PDB entry 8J7A | electron microscopy, 3.06 A resolution | chains B and F of the 16 polymer chains in the assembly

[Chain B]
Name: Photosystem I P700 chlorophyll a apoprotein A2
Source organism: Arabidopsis thaliana
Notes: EC 1.97.1.12
UniProt: P56767 (PSAB_ARATH); residue numbers follow UniProt; this construct covers 1-734
Chain sequence (734 residues; numbered 1 to 734; the number before each row is that of its first residue):
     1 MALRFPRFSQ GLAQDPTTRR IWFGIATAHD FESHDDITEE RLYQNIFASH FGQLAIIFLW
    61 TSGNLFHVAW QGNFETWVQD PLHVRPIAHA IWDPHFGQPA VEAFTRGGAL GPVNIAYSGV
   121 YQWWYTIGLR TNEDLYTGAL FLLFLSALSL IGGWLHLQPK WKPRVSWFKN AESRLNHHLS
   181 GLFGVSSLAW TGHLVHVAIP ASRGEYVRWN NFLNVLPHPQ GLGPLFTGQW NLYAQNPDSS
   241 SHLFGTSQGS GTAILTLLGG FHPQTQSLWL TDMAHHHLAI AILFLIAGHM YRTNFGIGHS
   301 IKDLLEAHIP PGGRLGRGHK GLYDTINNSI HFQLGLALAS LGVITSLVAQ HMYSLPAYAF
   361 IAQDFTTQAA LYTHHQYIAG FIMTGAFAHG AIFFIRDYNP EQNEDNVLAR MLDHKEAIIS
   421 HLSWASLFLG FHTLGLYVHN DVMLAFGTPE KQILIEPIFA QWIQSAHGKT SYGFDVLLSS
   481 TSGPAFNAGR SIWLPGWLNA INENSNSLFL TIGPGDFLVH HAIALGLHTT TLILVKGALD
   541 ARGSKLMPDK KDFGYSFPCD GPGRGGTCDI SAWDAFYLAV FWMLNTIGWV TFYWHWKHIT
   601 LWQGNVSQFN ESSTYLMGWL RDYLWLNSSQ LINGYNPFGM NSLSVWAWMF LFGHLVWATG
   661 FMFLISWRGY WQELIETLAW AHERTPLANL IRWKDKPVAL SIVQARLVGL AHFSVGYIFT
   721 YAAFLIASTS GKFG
Unresolved in the structure: 1-2
Ion coordination: chlorophyll a Mg near D93 (its only coordinating residue here)
Residues lining bound ligands:
  - beta-carotene (BCR), molecule 1: I21, I25, I691
  - beta-carotene (BCR), molecule 2: L54, I57, F58, W60, G181, L182, V185, S186
  - beta-carotene (BCR), molecule 3: L65, W123, W124, I127, L129, G138, F141, L142, L145, W209, F212
  - beta-carotene (BCR), molecule 4: L188, L222, L225, L285, I286, H289
  - beta-carotene (BCR), molecule 5: F332, G335, L336, A339, V343, M383, A386, F387, G390, F393, F394, A538
  - beta-carotene (BCR), molecule 6: M411, V535, L539
  - beta-carotene (BCR), molecule 7: F428, L429, H432, T433, L436, I455, F517, H521
  - beta-carotene (BCR), molecule 8: F431, L434, G435, V438
  - beta-carotene (BCR), molecule 9: W648, M649, F652, L674, I675, L678, F719
  - beta-carotene (BCR), molecule 10: T685, P686, L687, A688
  - chlorophyll a isomer (CL0): L620, L624, W625, W657
  - chlorophyll a (CLA), molecule 1: F8, G24, I25, A28, H29, F31, H34, S49, G52, Q53, I56
  - chlorophyll a (CLA), molecule 2: T18, I21, W22, I675, H682, I691, R692, W693, K694, D695, P697, V698
  - chlorophyll a (CLA), molecule 3: W22, F652, L655, V656, T659, M662, F663, L700, V708, A711, H712
  - chlorophyll a (CLA), molecule 4: A26, T27, H29, D30, H331, L334, L338, F381, I382, T384, G385, H389, I392, R396, Y555, W573, F576
  - chlorophyll a (CLA), molecule 5: H29, F31, Y43, I46, S49, H50, Q53, L54, I57, F168, R174, H178, I330, H331, Q333, L334, A337, L338, L341
  - chlorophyll a (CLA), molecule 6: H29, Q53, I56, I57, W60, L341, I378, F381, I382
  - chlorophyll a (CLA), molecule 7: F47, H50, F51, L54, W123, W167, F168, N170, S173, R174, H177, H178, G181, L182, F183, I344, Y358
  - chlorophyll a (CLA), molecule 8: F47, F51, L148, G152, L155, H156, W161, W167
  - chlorophyll a (CLA), molecule 9: F51, F58, I127, G128, L129, D134, T137, G138, F141, L145, L148, S149, S186, A189, W190, G192, H193, H196, V197, V207, R208, W209, F212
  - chlorophyll a (CLA), molecule 10: I57, W60, T61, S118, G119, W123, V185, S186, A189, L341, I344, T345, V348, M352, Y358, L371, H374, H375, I378, I382
  - chlorophyll a (CLA), molecule 11: L59, W60, G63, F66, H67, W70, Q71, H89, A90, W92, L143
  - chlorophyll a (CLA), molecule 12: W60, N64, V68, A88, H89, N114, I115, A116, Y117, S118, V120, V645, W646, M649, F719
  - chlorophyll a (CLA), molecule 13: W60, N64, Y117, S118, A370, T373, H374, Y377, I378, M649, I718, F719, Y721, A722, L725, I726
  - chlorophyll a (CLA), molecule 14: H89, A90, I91, W92, D93, H95, F96, F104, N114, S644, V645, W648
  - chlorophyll a (CLA), molecule 15: W123, T126, I127, F183, S186, S187, W190, M273, H276, H277, I280, I344, L347, V348, M352, A357, Y358
  - chlorophyll a (CLA), molecule 16: W167, N170, S173, H177, T293, N294, F295
  - chlorophyll a (CLA), molecule 17: A171, R174, L175, H178, L179, F183, I301, L305, Y323, I326, N327, L336, A337, S340, L341, I344
  - chlorophyll a (CLA), molecule 18: L175, L179, F183, F284, A287, M290, Y291, I301, L304
  - chlorophyll a (CLA), molecule 19: N176, H177, S180, G181, V185, L285, H289, Y291, T293, F295, I297
  - chlorophyll a (CLA), molecule 20: L188, A189, T191, G192, V195, H196, F212, L213, V215, L216, P217, H218, G221, L222, Y233, L255, L278
  - chlorophyll a (CLA), molecule 21: L225, W230, N231, Y233, A234, L255, T256, L257, H275, L278, A279, I282, I492
  - chlorophyll a (CLA), molecule 22: T256, L257, G259, G260, L268, D272, H275, H276, A279, I280, L283, H351, L355, W493, W497
  - chlorophyll a (CLA), molecule 23: I286, A287, H289, M290, I297, G298, H299
  - chlorophyll a (CLA), molecule 24: I286, M290, H299, D303, L304, A307, H308
  - chlorophyll a (CLA), molecule 25: L304, L305, H308, L315, H319, L322, I326, F332, V407, L408, M411
  - chlorophyll a (CLA), molecule 26: A307, H308, I309, P310, P311, R314, L315
  - chlorophyll a (CLA), molecule 27: R314, L315, V407, R410, M411, H414, A417, I418, H421
  - chlorophyll a (CLA), molecule 28: S340, V343, L347, Q350, H351, Y353, S354, L355, L508, F509
  - chlorophyll a (CLA), molecule 29: V343, S346, L347, Q350, Q376, G380, M383, F387, L527, T530, T531, L534, M583, I587
  - chlorophyll a (CLA), molecule 30: Q350, Y353, Y372, Q376, F459, A460, I463, Q464, F509, L510, I512, H520, I523, L527, V590, Y593, W594, H598
  - chlorophyll a (CLA), molecule 31: A417, H421, W424
  - chlorophyll a (CLA), molecule 32: I418, L422, W424, A524, L527, H528, T531
  - chlorophyll a (CLA), molecule 33: S420, S423, W424, L427, F431
  - chlorophyll a (CLA), molecule 34: S423, S426, L427, G430, F431, L434, L525, L532, I533, L578, F581, W582
  - chlorophyll a (CLA), molecule 35: W424, L427, F428, F431, H432
  - chlorophyll a (CLA), molecule 36: F428, L429, E456, P457, I458, F459, A460, D516, F517, H520, H521, A524, H528
  - chlorophyll a (CLA), molecule 37: H432, G435, L436, V438, H439, V442, M443, K451, I453
  - chlorophyll a (CLA), molecule 38: T433, L434, Y437, V519, A522, L525, N585, W589, F592, L616, W619, L624, S628, I632, F650, H654, W657, Y717, T720, Y721, F724
  - chlorophyll a (CLA), molecule 39: L434, V438, D441, L525, F581, W582, N585, W589, L616, L620, W657, F713
  - chlorophyll a (CLA), molecule 40: I458, F459, W462
  - chlorophyll a (CLA), molecule 41: W462, I463, A466, H467, L477, L478, W493, W497
  - chlorophyll a (CLA), molecule 42: L477, P484, A488, G489, I492, W493
  - chlorophyll a (CLA), molecule 43: W648, L651, F652, H654, L655, W657, A658
  - chlorophyll a (CLA), molecule 44: L655, A658, T659, F661, M662, I665, S666, Y670, W671, L674
  - chlorophyll a (CLA), molecule 45: L678, A681, H682, T685, A688, I691
  - chlorophyll a (CLA), molecule 46: W680, A681, R684, T685, P686
  - chlorophyll a (CLA), molecule 47: P686, L687, I691
  - phylloquinone (PQN): W22, M662, F663, S666, W667, R668, W671, A699, L700, S701, A705
  - 4Fe-4S cluster (SF4): C559, G561, T567, C568, W667, I702, R706
Curated features (UniProtKB/Swiss-Prot):
  - binding site ([4Fe-4S] cluster): C559, C568
  - binding site (chlorophyll a): H654, M662, Y670
  - binding site (phylloquinone): W671

[Chain F]
Name: Photosystem I reaction center subunit III, chloroplastic
Source organism: Arabidopsis thaliana
UniProt: Q9SHE8 (PSAF_ARATH); residue numbers follow UniProt; this construct covers 1-221
Chain sequence (221 residues; numbered 1 to 221; the number before each row is that of its first residue):
     1 MSLTIPANLV LNPRSNKSLT QSVPKSSARF VCSDDKSSSS TPQSMKAFSA AVALSSILLS
    61 APMPAVADIS GLTPCKDSKQ FAKREKQQIK KLESSLKLYA PESAPALALN AQIEKTKRRF
   121 DNYGKYGLLC GSDGLPHLIV NGDQRHWGEF ITPGILFLYI AGWIGWVGRS YLIAISGEKK
   181 PAMKEIIIDV PLASRIIFRG FIWPVAAYRE FLNGDLIAKD V
Unresolved in the structure: 1-69, 219-221
Ion coordination: chlorophyll a Mg near N141 (its only coordinating residue here)
Residues lining bound ligands:
  - beta-carotene (BCR), molecule 1: N122, Y126, E149, F150, P153
  - beta-carotene (BCR), molecule 2: P153, L156, F157, I160, I164
  - beta-carotene (BCR), molecule 3: G162, G165, W166, R169, W203, A207, L216
  - chlorophyll a (CLA), molecule 1: V140, F150, I151, G154
  - chlorophyll a (CLA), molecule 2: N141, G142, D143, Q144
  - chlorophyll a (CLA), molecule 3: F150, G154, F157, L158, A161, I164, G165, W203
  - chlorophyll a (CLA), molecule 4: L156, I160, W163, I164, V167, I197
  - chlorophyll a (CLA), molecule 5: G165, V167, G168, Y171
  - chlorophyll a (CLA), molecule 6: Y171, L172, E185, I188, A193
  - chlorophyll a (CLA), molecule 7: F201, I202, V205

[How chain B and chain F interact]
Pairs across the interface (25):
  T448(B) - R119(F)
  P449(B) - R84(F)
  P449(B) - Q88(F)
  P449(B) - L135(F)
  E450(B) - Q88(F)  hydrogen bond
  E450(B) - R119(F)  salt bridge
  E450(B) - F120(F)
  E450(B) - Y123(F)
  E450(B) - P136(F)
  Q452(B) - L135(F)
  I453(B) - L138(F)  hydrophobic
  L454(B) - L135(F)  hydrophobic
  L454(B) - P136(F)
  L454(B) - H137(F)
  L454(B) - L138(F)  hydrogen bond (backbone-backbone)
  I455(B) - L138(F)
  I455(B) - V140(F)  hydrophobic
  E456(B) - S70(F)
  E456(B) - H137(F)  salt bridge
  E456(B) - L138(F)  hydrogen bond (backbone-backbone)
  I458(B) - N141(F)
  Q461(B) - S70(F)  hydrogen bond
  Y472(B) - S70(F)
  Y472(B) - G71(F)
  F474(B) - S70(F)
Other interface residues (no listed pair), chain B (18 interface residues in all): G447, K451, F459, P514, N610, E611
Other interface residues (no listed pair), chain F (16 interface residues in all): L72, D133, I139

[Overview]
18 residues of chain B and 16 residues of chain F are in contact; the contacts include 4 hydrogen bonds and 2
salt bridges. Polar contacts include E450(B)-R119(F), E456(B)-H137(F) and E450(B)-Q88(F).
Chain B is Photosystem I P700 chlorophyll a apoprotein A2 and chain F is Photosystem I reaction center subunit
III, chloroplastic, both from Arabidopsis thaliana; the structure, Coordinates of Cryo-EM structure of the
Arabidopsis thaliana PSI in state 1 (PSI-ST1), was determined by electron microscopy, deposited together with
8J7B.
